8XEE - chains C and D of the 4 polymer chains in the assembly; structure by X-ray diffraction, 3.03 A resolution.

[Chain C]
Molecule: DNA (cytosine-5)-methyltransferase 3-like
Organism: Homo sapiens
Reference sequence: Q9UJW3 (DNM3L_HUMAN); residue numbers follow UniProt; this construct covers 178-379
Amino-acid sequence (204 residues; numbered 176 to 379; the number before each row is that of its first residue):
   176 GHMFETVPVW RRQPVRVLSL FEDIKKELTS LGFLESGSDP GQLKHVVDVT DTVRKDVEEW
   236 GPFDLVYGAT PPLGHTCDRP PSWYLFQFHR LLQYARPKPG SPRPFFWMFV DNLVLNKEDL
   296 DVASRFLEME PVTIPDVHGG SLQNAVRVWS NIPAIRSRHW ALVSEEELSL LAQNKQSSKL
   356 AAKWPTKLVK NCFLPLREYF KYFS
Unresolved in the structure: 176-177, 313-317, 331-335, 351-359
Sequence notes: expression tag (176-177)

[Chain D]
Molecule: DNA (cytosine-5)-methyltransferase 3B
Organism: Homo sapiens
Notes: EC 2.1.1.37
Reference sequence: Q9UBC3 (DNM3B_HUMAN); numbering as in UniProt (aligned over 571-853)
Amino-acid sequence (284 residues; each row starts with the number of its first residue):
   570 MRRRPIRVLS LFDGIATGYL VLKELGIKVG KYVASEVCEE SIAVGTVKHE GNIKYVNDVR
   630 NITKKNIEEW GPFDLVIGGS PCNDLSNVNP ARKGLYEGTG RLFFEFYHLL NYSRPKEGDD
   690 RPFFWMFENV VAMKVGDKRD ISRFLECNPV MIDAIKVSAA HRARYFWGNL PGMNRPVIAS
   750 KNDKLELQDC LEYNRIAKLK KVQTITTKSN SIKQGKNQLF PVVMNGKEDV LWCTELERIF
   810 GFPVHYTDVS NMGGGARQKL LGRSWSVPVI RHLFAPLKDY FACE
Unresolved in the structure: 655-658, 784-786
Sequence notes: initiating methionine (570); engineered mutation G823 (Arg in Q9UBC3)
Curated features (UniProtKB/Swiss-Prot):
  - active site: C651
  - binding site (S-adenosyl-L-methionine): D582 to T586, E605, D627 to R629, R832 to W834
  - cross-link: K617 (Glycyl lysine isopeptide (Lys-Gly) (interchain with G-Cter in SUMO2))
Residues lining bound ligands: S-adenosylhomocysteine (SAH): F581, D582, G583, I584, T586, S604, E605, V606, C607, S610, N626, D627, V628, R629, G648, P650, L671, E697, R832, S833, W834
Reported in the primary citation:
  - disease-associated variants - H814R, D817G, V818M, R823G: decreased catalytic activity
  - mutagenesis - R823G: decreased catalytic activity
  - mutagenesis - R823G: unchanged stability
  - mutagenesis - H814R, D817G: decreased stability
  - mutagenesis - V818M: decreased stability (proposed by the authors, not directly observed)
  - specificity-determining residues: K777 (proposed by the authors, not directly observed)
  - disease-associated variants - H814R, D817G, V818M, R823G: decreased binding to DNA
  - disease-associated variants - R823G: unchanged binding to another copy of this molecule
  - disease-associated variants - R823G: unchanged stability

[How chain C and chain D interact]
Pairs across the interface (31):
  T225(C) with R708(D); R712(D), hydrogen bond (backbone-side chain)
  D226(C) with R708(D); R712(D), salt bridge
  R229(C) with E715(D), salt bridge
  P255(C) with Y665(D), hydrophobic
  S257(C) with Y665(D), hydrogen bond (side chain-backbone); R670(D), hydrogen bond
  W258(C) with Y665(D)
  F261(C) with F673(D), hydrophobic; F713(D)
  Q262(C) with F713(D)
  H264(C) with Y676(D), hydrogen bond; H677(D)
  R265(C) with Y676(D); R712(D); F713(D)
  Q268(C) with Y676(D)
  Y269(C) with R712(D), hydrogen bond (side chain-backbone); E715(D)
  K273(C) with E686(D), salt bridge
  E293(C) with R670(D)
  D294(C) with R670(D), salt bridge
  R300(C) with R629(D), hydrogen bond (side chain-backbone); E674(D), salt bridge; H677(D)
  F301(C) with F673(D), hydrophobic; E674(D); H677(D)
  E303(C) with K633(D), salt bridge; Y681(D), hydrogen bond
Interface residues without a listed pair, chain C (22 interface residues in all): T227, P256, P274, V297
Interface residues without a listed pair, chain D (17 interface residues in all): E666, N680, D709

[Summary]
22 residues of chain C face 17 of chain D across their interface; the contacts include 7 hydrogen bonds and 6
salt bridges. Polar contacts include D226(C)-R712(D), R229(C)-E715(D) and K273(C)-E686(D). Bound to chain D:
S-adenosylhomocysteine. From the paper: H814R, D817G and V818M of chain D, among others, reduce catalytic
activity; the specificity determinant K777(D).
Chain C is DNA (cytosine-5)-methyltransferase 3-like and chain D is DNA (cytosine-5)-methyltransferase 3B,
both from Homo sapiens; the structure, Human DNMT3B mutant-R823G, was determined by X-ray diffraction.
